Entry 2FLD (X-ray diffraction, 2.00 A resolution); this record covers chains D and B of the 4 polymer chains in the assembly.

# Chain D
Molecule: 24-nt DNA strand
Sequence (24 nucleotides; numbered 551 to 574; the number before each row is that of its first residue):
   551 CGGAACGGTC TCACGACCTT CTGC
Bound ions: Ca2+ site 1: DC564 (shared with 1 residue of chain A; Asp-222(B) of chain B; 1 residue of chain C); Na+: DC564, DG565 (shared with 1 residue of chain A; Asp-222(B) of chain B; 1 residue of chain C); Ca2+ site 2: DG565 (shared with 1 residue of chain A; Gly-221(B) of chain B; 1 residue of chain C)

# Chain B
Protein: DNA endonuclease I-msoi
Organism: Monomastix sp
Reference sequence: Q8WKW7 (Q8WKW7_MONSK); residues 206-370 here correspond to UniProt positions 6-170 (UniProt number = residue number - 200)
Sequence (165 residues; numbered 206 to 370; the number before each row is that of its first residue):
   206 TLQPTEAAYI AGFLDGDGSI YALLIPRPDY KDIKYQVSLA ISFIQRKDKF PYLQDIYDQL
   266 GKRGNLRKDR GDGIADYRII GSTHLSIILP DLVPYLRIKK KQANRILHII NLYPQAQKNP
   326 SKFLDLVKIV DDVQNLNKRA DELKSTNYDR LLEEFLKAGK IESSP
Disordered / not traced: 369-370
Sequence notes: engineered mutation Leu-228 (Lys28 in Q8WKW7), Arg-283 (Thr83 in Q8WKW7)
Bound ions: Ca2+ site 1: Gly-221 (shared with 1 residue of chain A; 1 residue of chain C; DG565(D) of chain D); Ca2+ site 2: Asp-222 (shared with 1 residue of chain A; 1 residue of chain C; DC564(D) of chain D); Na+: Asp-222 (shared with 1 residue of chain A; 1 residue of chain C; DC564(D), DG565(D) of chain D)

# Interface between chain D and chain B
Contacting residue pairs (30):
  DA563(D) with Arg-251(B), salt bridge to the phosphate; Ile-279(B), sugar contact
  DC564(D) with Asp-222(B), phosphate contact; Ile-249(B), sugar contact; Gln-250(B), hydrogen bond to the phosphate; Arg-251(B), hydrogen bond to the phosphate; Lys-254(B), salt bridge to the phosphate; Arg-275(B), base contact; Ile-279(B), base contact
  DG565(D) with Gly-221(B), phosphate contact; Asp-222(B), phosphate contact; Gly-223(B), sugar contact; Ser-224(B), sugar contact; Ile-249(B), base contact; Arg-275(B), hydrogen bond to the base
  DA566(D) with Gly-223(B), phosphate contact; Ser-224(B), hydrogen bond to the phosphate; Tyr-226(B), base contact; Arg-275(B), base contact; Lys-304(B), salt bridge to the phosphate; Asn-342(B), phosphate contact
  DC567(D) with Tyr-226(B), phosphate contact; Ala-227(B), sugar contact; Leu-228(B), sugar contact; Arg-283(B), base contact; Gln-339(B), phosphate contact; Asn-342(B), hydrogen bond to the phosphate
  DC568(D) with Leu-228(B), phosphate contact
  DT570(D) with Arg-232(B), base contact
  DC571(D) with Arg-232(B), base contact
Interface residues without a listed pair, chain D (9 interface residues in all): DT569
Interface residues without a listed pair, chain B (23 interface residues in all): Ile-225, Leu-229, Ile-230, Asp-277, Val-338

# Overview
Chain D and chain B form an interface of 9 and 23 residues respectively, with 5 hydrogen bonds and 3 salt
bridges. Among the polar pairs are DG565(D)/Arg-275(B), DC564(D)/Gln-250(B) and DC564(D)/Arg-251(B).
Asp-222(B) and DC564(D) coordinate Ca2+ site 2.
Chain D is a 24-nt DNA strand and chain B is DNA endonuclease I-msoi (Monomastix sp); the structure, I-MsoI
Re-Designed for Altered DNA Cleavage Specificity, was determined by X-ray diffraction.
